PDB entry 6N7X | electron microscopy, 3.60 A resolution | chains L and R of the 16 polymer chains in the assembly

Chain L:
Name: Small nuclear ribonucleoprotein Sm D1
From: Saccharomyces cerevisiae (strain ATCC 204508 / S288c)
UniProt: Q02260 (SMD1_YEAST); residue numbers follow UniProt; this construct covers 1-146
Chain sequence (146 residues; row label = number of the first residue in the row):
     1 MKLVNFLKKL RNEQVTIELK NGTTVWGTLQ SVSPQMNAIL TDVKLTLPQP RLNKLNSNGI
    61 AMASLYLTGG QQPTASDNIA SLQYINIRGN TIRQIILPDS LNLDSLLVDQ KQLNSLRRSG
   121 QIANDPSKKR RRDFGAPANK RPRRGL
Unresolved in the structure: 120-146
UniProt features mapped onto this chain:
  - motif: Lys128 to Arg144 (Nuclear localization signal)

Chain R:
Molecule: U1 snRNA
From: Saccharomyces cerevisiae S288c
Sequence (568 nucleotides; numbered 1 to 568; the number before each row is that of its first residue):
     1 AUACUUACCU UAAGAUAUCA GAGGAGAUCA AGAAGUCCUA CUGAUCAAAC AUGCGCUUCC
    61 AAUAGUAGAA GGACGUUAAG CAUUUAUCAU UGAACUAUAA UUGUUCAUUG AAGUCAUUGA
   121 UGCAAACUCC UUGGUCACAC ACACAUACGG CGCGGAAGGC GUGUUUGCUG ACGUUUCCAU
   181 UCCCUUGUUU CAAUCAUUGG UUAAUCCCUU GAUUCCUUUG GGGAUUUUUG GGUUAAACUG
   241 AUUUUUGGGG CCCUUUGUUU CUUCUGCCUG GAGAAGUUUG ACACCAAAUU CAAAUUGGUG
   301 UUAGGGGAGC UGGGGCCUUU CAAAAGAGAG CUUUGUAGAG GCAUUCUUUU UGACUACUUU
   361 UCUCUAGCGU GCCAUUUUAG UUUUUGACGG CAGAUUCGAA UGAACUUAAG UUUAUGAUGA
   421 AGGUAUGGCU GUUGAGAUUA UUUGGUCGGG AUUGUAGUUU GAAGAUGUGC UCUUUUGAGC
   481 AGUCUCAACU UUGCUCGUUC CCGUUAUGGG AAAAAUUUUG GAAGGUCUUG GUAGGAACGG
   541 GUGGAUCUUA UAAUUUUUGA UUUAUUUU
Unresolved in the structure: 1-10, 26-32, 40, 98-102, 143-148, 176, 203-235, 290-293, 326-515, 566-568

Chain L / chain R interface:
Pairs across the interface (23; chain L residue first):
  Val4(L) - U558(R)  base contact
  Arg11(L) - A47(R)  salt bridge to the phosphate
  Lys20(L) - G559(R)  base contact
  Lys20(L) - U562(R)  base contact
  Asn21(L) - U562(R)  hydrogen bond to the base
  Pro34(L) - C547(R)  phosphate contact
  Pro34(L) - U548(R)  phosphate contact
  Gln35(L) - U557(R)  base contact
  Met36(L) - U558(R)  base contact
  Asn37(L) - U557(R)  hydrogen bond to the base
  Asn56(L) - U563(R)  phosphate contact
  Asn58(L) - U562(R)  hydrogen bond to the sugar
  Arg88(L) - U556(R)  hydrogen bond to the sugar
  Arg88(L) - U557(R)  base contact
  Gly89(L) - U557(R)  base contact
  Asn90(L) - U557(R)  hydrogen bond to the phosphate
  Arg93(L) - G559(R)  hydrogen bond to the base
  Gln110(L) - C19(R)  hydrogen bond to the phosphate
  Asn114(L) - C19(R)  phosphate contact
  Arg117(L) - G35(R)  sugar contact
  Arg118(L) - G35(R)  phosphate contact
  Arg118(L) - U36(R)  phosphate contact
  Ser119(L) - G35(R)  sugar contact
Also at the interface, not in a pair above, chain L (22 interface residues in all): Lys2, Gly22, Ser57
Also at the interface, not in a pair above, chain R (15 interface residues in all): U18, A20, U549

Overview:
22 residues of chain L and 15 residues of chain R are in contact; the contacts include 7 hydrogen bonds and 1
salt bridge. Polar pairs include Asn21(L)-U562(R), Asn37(L)-U557(R) and Arg93(L)-G559(R).
Chain L is Small nuclear ribonucleoprotein Sm D1 (Saccharomyces cerevisiae (strain ATCC 204508 / S288c)) and
chain R is U1 snRNA (Saccharomyces cerevisiae S288c); the structure, S. cerevisiae U1 snRNP, was determined by
electron microscopy.
